6I9E - chains E and L of the 14 polymer chains in the assembly; structure by electron microscopy, 3.74 A resolution.

Chain E:
Name: Major head protein
Source organism: Thermus virus P23-45
UniProt: A7XXC2 (A7XXC2_9CAUD); residues 1-409 here = UniProt positions 1-409
Amino-acid sequence (409 residues; numbered 1 to 409; the number before each row is that of its first residue):
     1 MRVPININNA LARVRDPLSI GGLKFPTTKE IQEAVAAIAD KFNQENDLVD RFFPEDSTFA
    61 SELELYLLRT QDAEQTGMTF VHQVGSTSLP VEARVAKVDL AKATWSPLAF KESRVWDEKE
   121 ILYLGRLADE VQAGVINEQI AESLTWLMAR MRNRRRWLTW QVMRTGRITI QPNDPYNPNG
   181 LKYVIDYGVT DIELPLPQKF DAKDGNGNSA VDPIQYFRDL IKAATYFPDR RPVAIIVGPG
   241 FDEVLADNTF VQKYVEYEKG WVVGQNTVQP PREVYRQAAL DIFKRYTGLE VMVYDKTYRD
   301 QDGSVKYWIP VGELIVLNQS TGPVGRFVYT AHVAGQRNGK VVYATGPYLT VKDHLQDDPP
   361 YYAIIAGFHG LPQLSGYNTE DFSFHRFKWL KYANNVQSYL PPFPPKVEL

Chain L:
Name: Auxiliary protein
Source organism: Thermus virus P23-45
UniProt: A7XXC1 (A7XXC1_9CAUD); residue numbers follow UniProt; this construct covers 1-146
Amino-acid sequence (146 residues; row label = number of the first residue in the row):
     1 MDKVKLFQTI GRVEYWERVP RLHAYGVFAL PFPMDPDVNW AQWFTGPHPR AFLVSIHKYG
    61 PKAGHVYPTN LTDEDALLNV IGMVLDGHDY ENDPNVTVTL KAAVPIEYVQ QDPQAPALQP
   121 HQAVLDAAEV LKLKVIKGHY FFDYTR

Interface between chain E and chain L:
Pairs across the interface (24):
  Met1(E) - Tyr15(L)  hydrophobic
  Met1(E) - Glu17(L)
  Val3(E) - Tyr15(L)  hydrophobic
  Ser113(E) - His23(L)
  Arg114(E) - Glu17(L)  salt bridge
  Val115(E) - Arg21(L)
  Trp116(E) - Glu17(L)
  Trp116(E) - Arg21(L)
  Asp117(E) - Arg21(L)  salt bridge
  Asp117(E) - Leu85(L)
  Lys119(E) - Gly87(L)
  Lys119(E) - His88(L)  hydrogen bond
  Glu120(E) - Glu17(L)
  Glu120(E) - Arg18(L)
  Gln139(E) - Tyr15(L)
  Asn179(E) - Lys137(L)  hydrogen bond (backbone-side chain)
  Lys352(E) - His23(L)
  His354(E) - His23(L)
  Pro359(E) - Val27(L)  hydrophobic
  Tyr361(E) - Arg21(L)
  Tyr361(E) - His23(L)
  Ala363(E) - His23(L)
  Ile365(E) - His23(L)
  Leu409(E) - Arg12(L)
Also at the interface, not in a pair above, chain E (21 interface residues in all): Leu124, Leu127, Pro178
Also at the interface, not in a pair above, chain L (13 interface residues in all): Val13, Thr97

Summary:
21 residues of chain E face 13 of chain L across their interface, with 2 hydrogen bonds and 2 salt bridges.
Polar pairs include Arg114(E)-Glu17(L), Asp117(E)-Arg21(L) and Lys119(E)-His88(L).
Chain E is Major head protein and chain L is Auxiliary protein, both from Thermus virus P23-45; the structure,
Thermophage P23-45 empty expanded capsid, was determined by electron microscopy, deposited together with 6IBC
and 6IBG.
